PDB entry 4WQO | X-ray diffraction, 3.20 A resolution | chains C and D of the 4 polymer chains in the assembly

Chain C:
Name: Transcription elongation factor B polypeptide 1
Source organism: Homo sapiens
UniProtKB: Q15369 (ELOC_HUMAN); numbering as in UniProt (aligned over 17-112)
Sequence (96 residues; each row starts with the number of its first residue):
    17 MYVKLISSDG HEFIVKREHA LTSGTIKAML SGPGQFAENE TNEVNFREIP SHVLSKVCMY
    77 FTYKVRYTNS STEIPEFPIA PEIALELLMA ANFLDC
From the paper describing this entry:
  - conformationally variable residues (order/disorder transition): Gly48 to Thr57

Chain D:
Name: Cullin-2
Source organism: Homo sapiens
UniProtKB: Q13617 (CUL2_HUMAN), isoform Q13617-2; residues 1-163 here correspond to UniProt positions 20-182 (UniProt number = residue number + 19)
Sequence (186 residues; row label = number of the first residue in the row; numbers below 1 keep their minus sign (Met-22 is residue -22)):
   -22 MGSSHHHHHH SQDPTTVKLQ AGFMSLKPRV VDFDETWNKL LTTIKAVVML EYVERATWND
    38 RFSDIYALCV AYPEPLGERL YTETKIFLEN HVRHLHKRVL ESEEQVLVMY HRYWEEYSKG
    98 ADYMDCLYRY LNTQFIKKNK LTEADLQYGY GGVDMNEPLM EIGELALDMW RKLMVEPLQA
   158 ILIRML
Unresolved in the structure: -22 to 0, 117-134, 160-163
Construct notes: initiating methionine (-22); expression tag (-21 to 0)

Interface between chain C and chain D:
Residue-residue contacts - 35 pairs, chain C then chain D:
  Gly40(C) - Arg106(D)  hydrogen bond (backbone-side chain)
  Thr41(C) - Arg106(D)
  Ala44(C) - Trp35(D)  hydrogen bond (backbone-side chain)
  Ala44(C) - Phe39(D)
  Ala44(C) - Cys103(D)
  Ala44(C) - Arg106(D)
  Met45(C) - Arg32(D)
  Met45(C) - Trp35(D)  hydrogen bond (backbone-side chain)
  Met45(C) - Asn36(D)
  Met45(C) - Phe39(D)  hydrophobic
  Ser47(C) - Tyr100(D)
  Ser47(C) - Cys103(D)  hydrogen bond
  Gly48(C) - Arg32(D)  hydrogen bond (backbone-side chain)
  Gly48(C) - Trp35(D)
  Pro49(C) - Val30(D)
  Pro49(C) - Arg32(D)
  Pro49(C) - Tyr100(D)
  Gly50(C) - Tyr100(D)  hydrogen bond (backbone-side chain)
  Phe52(C) - Arg32(D)
  Ala53(C) - Arg32(D)
  Asn58(C) - Arg32(D)  hydrogen bond
  Glu59(C) - Asn36(D)
  Val60(C) - Asn36(D)
  Asn61(C) - Asn36(D)
  Arg63(C) - Met1(D)
  Glu64(C) - Leu3(D)
  Glu64(C) - Ser40(D)  hydrogen bond
  Met105(C) - Leu3(D)
  Met105(C) - Lys4(D)
  Ala106(C) - Leu3(D)
  Asn108(C) - Tyr107(D)  hydrogen bond
  Asn108(C) - Gln111(D)
  Phe109(C) - Leu3(D)  hydrophobic
  Phe109(C) - Tyr43(D)  hydrophobic
  Asp111(C) - Arg106(D)  salt bridge
Other interface residues (no listed pair), chain C (25 interface residues in all): Leu46, Gln51, Ile65, Glu102
Other interface residues (no listed pair), chain D (17 interface residues in all): Ser2, Asp37
Interface features reported in the paper:
  - pairs named by the authors: Ile65(C)-Leu3(D) (hydrophobic contact), Met105(C)-Leu3(D) (hydrophobic contact), Ala106(C)-Leu3(D) (hydrophobic contact), Phe109(C)-Leu3(D) (hydrophobic contact)
  - interface residues, chain C: Gly48(C), Leu104(C)
  - hot spots on chain D (mutagenesis) - L3G: decreased binding to VHL-EloBC

In short:
25 residues of chain C face 17 of chain D across their interface; the contacts include 9 hydrogen bonds and 1
salt bridge. Among the polar pairs are Asp111(C)-Arg106(D), Gly40(C)-Arg106(D) and Ala44(C)-Trp35(D). The
paper describes hydrophobic contacts between Ile65(C) and Leu3(D), Met105(C) and Leu3(D) and Ala106(C) and
Leu3(D) among others. From the paper: L3G of chain D reduces binding to VHL-EloBC; interface residues Gly48(C)
and Leu104(C).
Chain C is Transcription elongation factor B polypeptide 1 and chain D is Cullin-2, both from Homo sapiens;
the structure, Structure of VHL-EloB-EloC-Cul2, was determined by X-ray diffraction.
